Entry 9G17 (X-ray diffraction, 1.55 A resolution); this record covers chain A.

[Chain A]
Molecule: PslG
From: Pseudomonas aeruginosa
UniProtKB: Q9I1N2 (Q9I1N2_PSEAE); residue numbers follow UniProt; this construct covers 31-442
Chain sequence (416 residues; row label = number of the first residue in the row):
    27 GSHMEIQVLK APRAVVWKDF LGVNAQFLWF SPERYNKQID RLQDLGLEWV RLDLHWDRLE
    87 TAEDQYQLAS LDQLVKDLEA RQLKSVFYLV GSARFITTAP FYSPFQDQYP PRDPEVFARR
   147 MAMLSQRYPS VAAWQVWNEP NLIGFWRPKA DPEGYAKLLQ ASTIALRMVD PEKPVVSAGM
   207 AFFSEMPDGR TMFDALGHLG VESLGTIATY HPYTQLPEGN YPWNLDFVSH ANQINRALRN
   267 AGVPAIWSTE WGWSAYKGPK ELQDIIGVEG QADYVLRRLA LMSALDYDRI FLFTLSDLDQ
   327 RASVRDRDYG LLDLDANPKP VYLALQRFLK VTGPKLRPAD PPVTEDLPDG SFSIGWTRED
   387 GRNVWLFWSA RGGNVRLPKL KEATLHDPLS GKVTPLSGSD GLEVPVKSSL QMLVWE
Not modelled in the structure: 27-30
Construct notes: expression tag (27-30)
Covalent attachments: (1R,2S,4S,5R)-6-(hydroxymethyl)cyclohexane-1,2,3,4,5-pentol (VKN) linked to Glu-276
From the paper describing this entry:
  - binding site for the ligand VKN: Asn-164, Glu-276, Phe-319, Arg-331, Asp-332
  - catalytic residues: Glu-276
  - catalytic residues: Glu-165 (proposed by the authors, not directly observed)
  - binding site for alpha-L-rhamnopyranose: Tyr-114
  - binding site for beta-D-mannopyranose: His-81, Asp-133, Gln-134
  - binding site for alpha-D-mannopyranose: Asp-83, Arg-84
  - conformationally variable residues (side-chain flip): Glu-276

[Summary]
The paper reports catalytic residues Glu-276 and Glu-165; a binding site for the ligand VKN at Asn-164,
Glu-276 and Phe-319 among others.
Chain A is PslG (Pseudomonas aeruginosa); the structure, Structure of PslG with a covalently- bound
pentasaccharide, was determined by X-ray diffraction (same publication as 9G18).
